PDB entry 4Q4Q | X-ray diffraction, 1.41 A resolution | chain A

# Chain A
Molecule: Queuine tRNA-ribosyltransferase
Source organism: Zymomonas mobilis subsp. mobilis
Notes: EC 2.4.2.29; fragment: Guanine Insertion Enzyme
Reference sequence: P28720 (TGT_ZYMMO); residues 1-386 here = UniProt positions 1-386
Sequence (386 residues; row label = number of the first residue in the row):
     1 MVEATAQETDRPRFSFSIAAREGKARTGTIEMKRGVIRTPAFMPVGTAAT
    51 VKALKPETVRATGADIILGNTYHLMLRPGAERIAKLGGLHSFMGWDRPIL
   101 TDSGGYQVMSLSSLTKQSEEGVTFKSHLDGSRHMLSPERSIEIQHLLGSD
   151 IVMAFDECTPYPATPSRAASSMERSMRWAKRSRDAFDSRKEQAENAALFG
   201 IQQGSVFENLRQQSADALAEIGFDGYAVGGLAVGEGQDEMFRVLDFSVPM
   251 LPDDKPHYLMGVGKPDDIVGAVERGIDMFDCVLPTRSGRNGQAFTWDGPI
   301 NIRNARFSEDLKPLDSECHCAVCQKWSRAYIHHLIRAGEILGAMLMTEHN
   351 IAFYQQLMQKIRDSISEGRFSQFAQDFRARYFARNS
Unresolved in the structure: 1-9, 128-133, 384-386
Metal / ion sites: Zn2+: C318, C320, C323, H349
Residues lining bound ligands: SAQ (2-[(thiophen-2-ylmethyl)amino]-1,7-dihydro-8H-imidazo[4,5-g]quinazolin-8-one): Y106, D156, C158, I201, Q203, G229, G230, L231, A232, V233, M260, G261

# In short
Ligands of chain A: compound SAQ. C318, C320, C323 and H349 coordinate Zn2+.
Chain A is Queuine tRNA-ribosyltransferase (Zymomonas mobilis subsp. mobilis); the structure, tRNA-Guanine
Transglycosylase (TGT) in Complex with 2-[(Thiophen-2-ylmethyl)amino]-1H,7H,8H-imidazo[4,5-g]quinazolin-8-one,
was determined by X-ray diffraction, deposited together with 4Q4O, 4Q4P, 4Q4R and 4Q4S.
